4P32 - chain A; structure by X-ray diffraction, 1.55 A resolution.

== Chain A ==
Molecule: Lipopolysaccharide export system ATP-binding protein LptB
Organism: Escherichia coli
Notes: EC 3.6.3.-
Reference sequence: P0A9V1 (LPTB_ECOLI); numbering as in UniProt (aligned over 2-241)
Chain sequence (249 residues; row label = number of the first residue in the row):
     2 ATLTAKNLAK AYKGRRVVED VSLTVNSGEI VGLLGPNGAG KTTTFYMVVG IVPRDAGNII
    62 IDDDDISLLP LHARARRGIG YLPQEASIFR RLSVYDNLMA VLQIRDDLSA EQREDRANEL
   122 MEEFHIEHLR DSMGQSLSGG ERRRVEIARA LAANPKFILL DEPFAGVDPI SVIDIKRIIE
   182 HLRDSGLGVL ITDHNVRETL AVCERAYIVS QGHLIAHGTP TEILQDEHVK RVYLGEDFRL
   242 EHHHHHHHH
Not modelled in the structure: 236-250
Construct notes: expression tag (242-250)
Bound ions: Mg2+: T43, Q85 (together with ADP)
Ligand contacts: ADP (adenosine-5'-diphosphate): Y13, R16, V18, P37, N38, G39, A40, G41, K42, T43, T44, Q85
From the paper describing this entry:
  - mutagenesis - F90A, E163Q, H195A: abolished growth
  - mutagenesis - F90Y: unchanged growth
  - mutagenesis - E163Q, H195A: unchanged binding to Lpt components
  - mutagenesis - F90A: abolished binding to Lpt components
  - mutagenesis - F90Y: decreased binding to IM Lpt components
  - mutagenesis - F90A, F90Y: unchanged catalytic activity
  - mutagenesis - E163Q: abolished catalytic activity on complex containing LptB-E163Q
  - mutagenesis - H195A: decreased catalytic activity on complex containing LptB-H195A
  - conformationally variable residues (side-chain flip): E163, H195
  - catalytic residues: E163 (proposed by the authors, not directly observed)

== In short ==
Ligands of chain A: ADP. T43 and Q85 coordinate Mg2+. The paper reports the catalytic residue E163; F90A,
E163Q and H195A abolish growth.
Chain A is Lipopolysaccharide export system ATP-binding protein LptB (Escherichia coli); the structure,
Crystal structure of E. coli LptB in complex with ADP-magnesium, was determined by X-ray diffraction (same
publication as 4P31 and 4P33).
